2DN2 - chains A and C of the 4 polymer chains in the assembly; structure by X-ray diffraction, 1.25 A resolution.

# Chain A (and C)
Molecule: Hemoglobin alpha subunit
Source organism: Homo sapiens
Notes: chain C of this document is another copy of the same molecule, construct and numbering; everything in this record applies to it too
Reference sequence: P69905 (HBA_HUMAN); numbering as in UniProt (aligned over 1-141)
Amino-acid sequence (141 residues; row label = number of the first residue in the row):
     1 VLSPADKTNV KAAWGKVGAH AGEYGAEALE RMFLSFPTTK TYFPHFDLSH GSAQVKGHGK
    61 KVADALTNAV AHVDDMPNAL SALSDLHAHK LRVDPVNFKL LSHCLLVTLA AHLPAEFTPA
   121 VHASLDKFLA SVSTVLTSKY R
Metal / ion sites: heme Fe near His87 (its only coordinating residue here)
Residues lining bound ligands: heme (HEM): Met32, Thr39, Tyr42, Phe43, His45, Phe46, His58, Lys61, Val62, Ala65, Leu66, Leu83, Leu86, His87, Leu91, Val93, Asn97, Phe98, Leu101, Leu105, Val132, Leu136
Curated features (UniProtKB/Swiss-Prot):
  - site: Lys61 (Not glycated)
  - natural variant: Asp6 (A6D: In J-Toronto; this construct carries the variant), Ala13 (A13D: In J-Paris 1/J-Aljezur), Glu27 (A27E: In Shenyang; this construct carries the variant), Lys61 (K61N: In Zambia; deletion: In Clinic), Asp64 (A64D: In Pontoise; this construct carries the variant), Asp75 (D75A: In Lille; D75G: In Chapel Hill; D75N: In G-Pest), Ala111 (A111D: In Petah Tikva)

# Chain A / chain C interface
Contacting residue pairs (6):
  Asp126(A) with Arg141(C), salt bridge
  Lys127(A) with Arg141(C), hydrogen bond (side chain-backbone)
  Ser138(A) with Val1(C)
  Arg141(A) with Val1(C); Asp126(C), salt bridge; Lys127(C), hydrogen bond (backbone-side chain)
Also at the interface, not in a pair above, chain A (6 interface residues in all): Val1, Ala130
Also at the interface, not in a pair above, chain C (6 interface residues in all): Ala130, Ser138

# In short
Chain A and chain C each contribute 6 residues to their interface; the contacts include 2 hydrogen bonds and 2
salt bridges. Among the polar pairs are Asp126(A)-Arg141(C) and Lys127(A)-Arg141(C). Ligands of chain A: heme.
Chain A and chain C are both Hemoglobin alpha subunit (Homo sapiens); the structure, 1.25A resolution crystal
structure of human hemoglobin in the deoxy form, was determined by X-ray diffraction, deposited together with
2DN1 and 2DN3.
